6KQN - chains D and F of the 9 polymer chains in the assembly; structure by X-ray diffraction, 3.49 A resolution.

== Chain D ==
Protein: DNA-directed RNA polymerase subunit beta'
Source organism: Thermus thermophilus (strain HB8 / ATCC 27634 / DSM 579)
Notes: EC 2.7.7.6
UniProtKB: Q8RQE8 (RPOC_THET8); residues 1-1524 here = UniProt positions 1-1524
Chain sequence (1524 residues; row label = number of the first residue in the row):
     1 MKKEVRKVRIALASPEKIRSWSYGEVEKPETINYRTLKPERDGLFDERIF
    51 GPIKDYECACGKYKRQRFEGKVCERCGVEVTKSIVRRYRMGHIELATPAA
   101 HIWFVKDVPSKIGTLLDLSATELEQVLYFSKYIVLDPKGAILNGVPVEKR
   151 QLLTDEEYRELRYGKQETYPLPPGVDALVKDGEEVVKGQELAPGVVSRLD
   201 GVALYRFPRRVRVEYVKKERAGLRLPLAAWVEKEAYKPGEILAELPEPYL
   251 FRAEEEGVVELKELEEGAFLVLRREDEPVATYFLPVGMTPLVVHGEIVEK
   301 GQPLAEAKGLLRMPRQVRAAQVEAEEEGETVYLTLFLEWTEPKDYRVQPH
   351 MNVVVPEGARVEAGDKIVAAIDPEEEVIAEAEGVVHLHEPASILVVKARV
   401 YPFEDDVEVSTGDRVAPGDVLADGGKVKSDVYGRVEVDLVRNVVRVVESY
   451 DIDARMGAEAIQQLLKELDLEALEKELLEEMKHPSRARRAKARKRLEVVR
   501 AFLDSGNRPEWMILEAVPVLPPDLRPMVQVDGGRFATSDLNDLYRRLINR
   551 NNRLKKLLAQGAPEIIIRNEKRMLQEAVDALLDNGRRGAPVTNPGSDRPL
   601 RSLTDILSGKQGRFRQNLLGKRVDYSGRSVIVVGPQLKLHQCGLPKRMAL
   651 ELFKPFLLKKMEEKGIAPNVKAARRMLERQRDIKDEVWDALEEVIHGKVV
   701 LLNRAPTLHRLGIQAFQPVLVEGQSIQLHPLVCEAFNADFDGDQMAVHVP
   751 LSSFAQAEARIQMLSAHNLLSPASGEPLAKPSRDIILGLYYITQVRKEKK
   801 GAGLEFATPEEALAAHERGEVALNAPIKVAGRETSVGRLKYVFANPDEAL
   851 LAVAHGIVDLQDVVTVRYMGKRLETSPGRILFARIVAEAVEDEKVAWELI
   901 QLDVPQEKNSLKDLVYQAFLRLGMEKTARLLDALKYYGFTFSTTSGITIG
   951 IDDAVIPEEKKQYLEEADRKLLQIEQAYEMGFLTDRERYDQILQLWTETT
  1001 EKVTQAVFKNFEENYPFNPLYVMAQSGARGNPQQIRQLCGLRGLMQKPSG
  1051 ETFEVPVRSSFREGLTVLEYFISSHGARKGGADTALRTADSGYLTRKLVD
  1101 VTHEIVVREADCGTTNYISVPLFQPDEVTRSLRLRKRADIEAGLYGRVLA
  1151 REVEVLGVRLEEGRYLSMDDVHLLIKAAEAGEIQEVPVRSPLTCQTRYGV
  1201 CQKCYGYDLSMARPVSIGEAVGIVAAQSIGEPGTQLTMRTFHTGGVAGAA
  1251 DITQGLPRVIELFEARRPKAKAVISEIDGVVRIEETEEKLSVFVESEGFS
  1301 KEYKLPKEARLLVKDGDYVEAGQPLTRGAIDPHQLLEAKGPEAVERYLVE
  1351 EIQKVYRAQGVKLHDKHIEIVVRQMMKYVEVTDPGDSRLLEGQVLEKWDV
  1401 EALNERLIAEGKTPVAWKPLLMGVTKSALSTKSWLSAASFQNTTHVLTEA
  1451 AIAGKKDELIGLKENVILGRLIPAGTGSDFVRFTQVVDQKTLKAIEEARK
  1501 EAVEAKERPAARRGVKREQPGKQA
Not modelled in the structure: 1-2, 1238-1251, 1503-1524
Ion coordination: Zn2+ site 1: Cys60, Cys73, Cys76; Mg2+ site 1: Asp739, Asp741, Asp743 (shared with 1 residue of chain I); Mg2+ site 2 near Lys840 (its only coordinating residue here); Zn2+ site 2: Cys1112, Cys1194, Cys1201, Cys1204

== Chain F ==
Protein: RNA polymerase sigma factor SigA
Source organism: Thermus thermophilus (strain HB8 / ATCC 27634 / DSM 579)
UniProtKB: Q5SKW1 (Q5SKW1_THET8); residues 1-423 here = UniProt positions 1-423
Chain sequence (443 residues; row label = number of the first residue in the row; numbers below 1 keep their minus sign (Met-19 is residue -19)):
   -19 MGSSHHHHHHSSGLVPRGSHMKKSKRKNAQAQEAQETEVLVQEEAEELPE
    31 FPEGEPDPDLEDPDLTLEDDLLDLPEEGEGLDLEEEEEDLPIPKISTSDP
    81 VRQYLHEIGQVPLLTLEEEVELARKVEEGMEAIKKLSEITGLDPDLIREV
   131 VRAKILGSARVRHIPGLKETLDPKTVEEIDQKLKSLPKEHKRYLHIAREG
   181 EAARQHLIEANLRLVVSIAKKYTGRGLSFLDLIQEGNQGLIRAVEKFEYK
   231 RRFKFSTYATWWIRQAINRAIADQARTIRIPVHMVETINKLSRTARQLQQ
   281 ELGREPTYEEIAEAMGPGWDAKRVEETLKIAQEPVSLETPIGDEKDSFYG
   331 DFIPDEHLPSPVDAATQSLLSEELEKALSKLSEREAMVLKLRKGLIDGRE
   381 HTLEEVGAFFGVTRERIRQIENKALRKLKYHESRTRKLRDFLD
Not modelled in the structure: -19 to 77, 320-328
Differences from the reference sequence: initiating methionine (-19); expression tag (-18 to 0)
Ion coordination: Mg2+: Ala292, Gly296, Trp299

== Chain D / chain F interface ==
Residue-residue contacts (135; chain D residue first):
  Glu30(D) - Arg259(F)  salt bridge
  Thr31(D) - Thr257(F)  hydrogen bond (side chain-backbone)
  Thr31(D) - Ile258(F)
  Ile32(D) - Ile258(F)
  Tyr34(D) - Ile258(F)  hydrophobic
  Tyr34(D) - Arg259(F)
  Tyr34(D) - Pro261(F)
  Tyr34(D) - Ile310(F)  hydrophobic
  Ile53(D) - His337(F)
  Arg65(D) - Gly378(F)  hydrogen bond (side chain-backbone)
  Arg67(D) - Asp377(F)
  Arg67(D) - Arg379(F)
  Ser83(D) - His337(F)  hydrogen bond
  Ile84(D) - Leu338(F)  hydrophobic
  Tyr128(D) - Gln83(F)  hydrogen bond (backbone-side chain)
  Phe129(D) - Gln83(F)  hydrogen bond (backbone-side chain)
  Phe129(D) - Glu87(F)
  Ser130(D) - Gln83(F)
  Glu156(D) - Gln90(F)
  Arg159(D) - Gln90(F)
  Arg206(D) - Glu101(F)  salt bridge
  Phe207(D) - Glu97(F)
  Phe207(D) - Glu98(F)
  Phe207(D) - Glu101(F)
  Arg209(D) - Glu97(F)  salt bridge
  Pro349(D) - Glu97(F)
  His350(D) - Val100(F)
  His350(D) - Arg232(F)  hydrogen bond
  Asn352(D) - Arg104(F)
  Ile371(D) - Tyr229(F)  hydrophobic
  Ile371(D) - Lys230(F)
  Ile371(D) - Arg232(F)
  Asp372(D) - Arg232(F)  salt bridge
  Ala391(D) - Glu97(F)
  Asp406(D) - Lys171(F)  salt bridge
  Val407(D) - Lys171(F)  hydrogen bond (backbone-side chain)
  Val407(D) - His175(F)
  Glu408(D) - Lys164(F)  hydrogen bond (backbone-side chain)
  Glu408(D) - Lys171(F)
  Val409(D) - Lys164(F)
  Val409(D) - His175(F)
  Ser410(D) - Lys164(F)
  Ser410(D) - Leu174(F)
  Ser410(D) - His175(F)
  Ser410(D) - Arg178(F)
  Thr411(D) - Ile135(F)
  Thr411(D) - Arg178(F)  hydrogen bond (backbone-side chain)
  Gly412(D) - Lys134(F)
  Asp413(D) - Lys164(F)  salt bridge
  Asp413(D) - Arg178(F)  salt bridge
  Arg434(D) - Ile135(F)  hydrogen bond (side chain-backbone)
  Val437(D) - His175(F)
  Leu439(D) - Arg172(F)
  Val530(D) - Tyr329(F)
  Arg534(D) - Gln312(F)  hydrogen bond
  Arg534(D) - Glu313(F)  hydrogen bond (side chain-backbone)
  Phe535(D) - Pro314(F)
  Phe535(D) - Val315(F)  hydrogen bond (backbone-backbone)
  Ala536(D) - Val315(F)
  Ala536(D) - Leu317(F)  hydrophobic
  Thr537(D) - Val315(F)  hydrogen bond (backbone-backbone)
  Thr537(D) - Ser316(F)
  Thr537(D) - Leu317(F)  hydrogen bond (backbone-backbone)
  Ser538(D) - Leu317(F)
  Ser538(D) - Glu318(F)
  Asp539(D) - Ser316(F)  hydrogen bond
  Asp539(D) - Glu318(F)  hydrogen bond (backbone-side chain)
  Asp542(D) - Thr257(F)  hydrogen bond
  Arg545(D) - Gln254(F)  hydrogen bond (side chain-backbone)
  Arg545(D) - Arg256(F)
  Arg545(D) - Thr257(F)
  Asn549(D) - Gln254(F)  hydrogen bond
  Arg550(D) - Asp211(F)  salt bridge
  Arg553(D) - Asp211(F)  salt bridge
  Arg553(D) - Gln214(F)
  Arg553(D) - Glu215(F)  salt bridge
  Arg553(D) - Gln218(F)
  Arg553(D) - Gln254(F)
  Lys555(D) - Arg142(F)  hydrogen bond (backbone-side chain)
  Lys556(D) - Gln218(F)
  Leu557(D) - Gln214(F)
  Leu557(D) - Gln218(F)
  Leu558(D) - Arg142(F)
  Ala559(D) - Glu129(F)
  Ala559(D) - Arg142(F)
  Ala559(D) - Ile144(F)
  Gln560(D) - Arg132(F)  hydrogen bond (backbone-side chain)
  Gln560(D) - Arg184(F)  hydrogen bond (backbone-side chain)
  Gln560(D) - Arg222(F)  hydrogen bond
  Gly561(D) - Arg132(F)
  Gly561(D) - Arg140(F)
  Gly561(D) - Arg184(F)
  Gly561(D) - Gln185(F)  hydrogen bond (backbone-side chain)
  Ala562(D) - Arg140(F)  hydrogen bond (backbone-side chain)
  Ala562(D) - Gln185(F)
  Pro563(D) - Gln185(F)
  Pro563(D) - Ile188(F)  hydrophobic
  Pro563(D) - Glu189(F)
  Glu564(D) - Arg140(F)  salt bridge
  Glu564(D) - Glu189(F)
  Ile565(D) - Glu87(F)
  Ile565(D) - Ile88(F)  hydrophobic
  Ile565(D) - Glu189(F)
  Ile565(D) - Leu192(F)  hydrophobic
  Ile566(D) - Ile188(F)  hydrophobic
  Ile566(D) - Leu192(F)  hydrophobic
  Ile566(D) - Gln214(F)  hydrogen bond (backbone-side chain)
  Ile566(D) - Asn217(F)
  Arg568(D) - Glu87(F)  salt bridge
  Asn569(D) - Tyr84(F)
  Asn569(D) - Leu210(F)
  Asn569(D) - Gln214(F)  hydrogen bond
  Glu570(D) - Gln214(F)  hydrogen bond
  Arg572(D) - Pro80(F)  hydrogen bond (side chain-backbone)
  Arg572(D) - Gln83(F)
  Arg572(D) - Tyr84(F)
  Arg572(D) - Glu87(F)  salt bridge
  Met573(D) - Leu210(F)  hydrophobic
  Met573(D) - Asp211(F)
  Met573(D) - Gln214(F)
  Glu576(D) - Pro80(F)
  Pro594(D) - Gly206(F)
  Arg598(D) - Ser316(F)  hydrogen bond
  Arg598(D) - Glu318(F)
  Arg601(D) - Glu318(F)
  Asn669(D) - Asp420(F)  hydrogen bond
  Val670(D) - Leu349(F)  hydrophobic
  Lys671(D) - Thr346(F)
  Lys671(D) - Asp420(F)
  Lys671(D) - Phe421(F)
  Lys671(D) - Asp423(F)  salt bridge
  Ala672(D) - Asp420(F)
  Arg674(D) - Val342(F)
  Arg674(D) - Thr346(F)  hydrogen bond
  Arg675(D) - Asp420(F)  salt bridge
Other interface residues (no listed pair), chain D (83 interface residues in all): Arg35, Asp155, Tyr163, Glu375, Pro526, Met527, Gly532, Ile567, Arg587, Asn593
Other interface residues (no listed pair), chain F (82 interface residues in all): Ser78, His86, Val91, Leu96, Leu136, Pro145, Lys168, Ile176, Glu179, Ser208, Ile221, Ile260, Met264, Lys309, Ile333, Gly374

== Overview ==
The interface between chain D and chain F involves 83 residues on one side and 82 on the other, with 33
hydrogen bonds and 15 salt bridges. Among the polar pairs are Glu30(D)-Arg259(F), Arg206(D)-Glu101(F) and
Arg209(D)-Glu97(F). Cys60(D), Cys73(D) and Cys76(D) form the Zn2+ site 1.
Chain D is DNA-directed RNA polymerase subunit beta' and chain F is RNA polymerase sigma factor SigA, both
from Thermus thermophilus (strain HB8 / ATCC 27634 / DSM 579); the structure, Thermus thermophilus initial
transcription complex comprising sigma A and 5'-triphosphate RNA of 6 nt, was determined by X-ray diffraction
(same publication as 6KQD, 6KQE, 6KQF, 6KQG, 6KQH, 6KQL and 6 further entries).
